1NG2 - chain A; structure by X-ray diffraction, 1.70 A resolution.

[Chain A]
Name: Neutrophil cytosolic factor 1
From: Homo sapiens
Reference sequence: P14598 (NCF1_HUMAN); residue numbers follow UniProt; this construct covers 156-340
Amino-acid sequence (193 residues; each row starts with the number of its first residue):
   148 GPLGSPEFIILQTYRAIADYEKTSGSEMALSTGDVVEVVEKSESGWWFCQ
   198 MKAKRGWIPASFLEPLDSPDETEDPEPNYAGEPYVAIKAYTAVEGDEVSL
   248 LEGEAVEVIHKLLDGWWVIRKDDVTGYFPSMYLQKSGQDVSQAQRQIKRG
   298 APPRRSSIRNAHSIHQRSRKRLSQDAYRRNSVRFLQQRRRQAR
Not modelled in the structure: 148-156, 333-340
Construct notes: expression tag (148-155)
From the paper describing this entry:
  - self-association interface (contacts with another copy of this molecule); pairs are residue here / residue on that copy: Tyr167-Pro300 (hydrophobic contact), Glu190-Ser277 (hydrogen bond), Trp193-Pro300 (hydrophobic contact), Trp194-Leu260, Pro299-Trp193 (hydrophobic contact)
  - contacts within the chain: Pro206-Pro300 (hydrophobic contact), Ser208-Pro300 (hydrogen bond), Phe209-Pro300 (hydrophobic contact), Glu241-Ser303 (hydrogen bond), Asp243-Arg301 (salt bridge), Glu244-Arg301 (salt bridge), Trp263-Pro299 (hydrogen bond), Arg267-Ser328 (hydrogen bond), Tyr279-Ala298 (hydrophobic contact), Trp263-Ala298 (hydrophobic contact), Pro276-Ala298 (hydrophobic contact)
  - post-translational modification sites: Ser303 (citing earlier work)
  - mutagenesis - S303E/S304E, S303E/S304E/S328E, S303E/S304E/S315E/S320E/S328E, S328E: increased binding to peptide3
  - mutagenesis - G192S: decreased binding to peptide2
  - mutagenesis - G262S: abolished binding to peptide2

[Summary]
From the paper: S303E/S304E, S303E/S304E/S328E and S303E/S304E/S315E/S320E/S328E, among others, increase
binding to peptide3; a modification site at Ser303; 6 substitutions were tested in all.
Chain A is Neutrophil cytosolic factor 1 (Homo sapiens); the structure, Structure of autoinhibited p47phox,
was determined by X-ray diffraction, deposited together with 1OV3.
